6BIV - chains B and C of the 3 polymer chains in the assembly; structure by X-ray diffraction, 2.90 A resolution.

Chain B:
Molecule: HLA class II histocompatibility antigen, DR alpha chain
Organism: Homo sapiens
UniProt: P01903 (DRA_HUMAN); residues 1-181 here correspond to UniProt positions 26-206 (UniProt number = residue number + 25)
Sequence (189 residues; numbered 1 to 189; the number before each row is that of its first residue):
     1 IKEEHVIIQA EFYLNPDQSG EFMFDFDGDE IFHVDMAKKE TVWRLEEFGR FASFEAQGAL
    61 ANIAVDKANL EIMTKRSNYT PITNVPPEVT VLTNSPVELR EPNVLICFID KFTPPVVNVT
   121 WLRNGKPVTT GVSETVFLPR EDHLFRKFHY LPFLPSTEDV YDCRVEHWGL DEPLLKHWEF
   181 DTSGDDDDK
Unresolved in the structure: 1-2, 181-189
Disulfides: Cys107-Cys163
Glycans and other covalent adducts: N-acetylglucosamine (NAG) linked to Asn78, Asn118
Sequence notes: expression tag (182-189)
Swiss-Prot annotation at these positions:
  - region: Glu179 to Asp181 (Connecting peptide)
  - site: Gln9 (Self- and pathogen-derived peptide antigen), Gly49 (Self-peptide antigen), Phe51 (Self- and pathogen-derived peptide antigen), Ala52 (Self-peptide antigen), Ser53 (Self- and pathogen-derived peptide antigen), Glu55 (Pathogen-derived peptide antigen), Asn62 (Self- and pathogen-derived peptide antigen), Asn69 (Pathogen-derived peptide antigen), Arg76 (Self- and pathogen-derived peptide antigen)
  - glycosylation (N-linked (GlcNAc...) asparagine): Asn78, Asn118

Chain C:
Molecule: LL37_Cit91
Sequence (13 residues; row label = number of the first residue in the row):
     1 ETVCPRTTQQ SPE
Modified residues: Arg6 (citrulline; CIR)

How chain B and chain C interact:
Residue-residue contacts - 26 pairs, chain B then chain C:
  Gln9(B) - Pro5(C)
  Gln9(B) - Arg6(C)  hydrogen bond (side chain-backbone)
  Glu11(B) - Thr8(C)  hydrogen bond
  Phe24(B) - Val3(C)  hydrophobic
  Phe51(B) - Glu1(C)
  Ala52(B) - Glu1(C)
  Ser53(B) - Glu1(C)  hydrogen bond (backbone-backbone)
  Ser53(B) - Thr2(C)
  Ser53(B) - Val3(C)  hydrogen bond (backbone-backbone)
  Phe54(B) - Val3(C)
  Asn62(B) - Arg6(C)  hydrogen bond (side chain-backbone)
  Asn62(B) - Thr8(C)  hydrogen bond
  Val65(B) - Thr8(C)
  Val65(B) - Gln9(C)
  Val65(B) - Gln10(C)
  Asp66(B) - Thr8(C)
  Ala68(B) - Gln10(C)
  Asn69(B) - Gln9(C)  hydrogen bond (side chain-backbone)
  Asn69(B) - Gln10(C)  hydrogen bond
  Asn69(B) - Ser11(C)  hydrogen bond (side chain-backbone)
  Ile72(B) - Gln10(C)
  Ile72(B) - Ser11(C)
  Ile72(B) - Pro12(C)
  Ile72(B) - Glu13(C)
  Arg76(B) - Ser11(C)
  Arg76(B) - Pro12(C)
Other interface residues (no listed pair), chain B (17 interface residues in all): Phe22, Phe32, Met73
Other interface residues (no listed pair), chain C (13 interface residues in all): Cys4, Thr7

Overview:
Chain B and chain C form an interface of 17 and 13 residues respectively, with 9 hydrogen bonds. Among the
polar pairs are Gln9(B)-Arg6(C), Glu11(B)-Thr8(C) and Asn62(B)-Arg6(C). Covalently linked N-acetylglucosamine:
at Asn78(B) and Asn118(B).
Chain B is HLA class II histocompatibility antigen, DR alpha chain (Homo sapiens) and chain C is LL37_Cit91;
the structure, HLA-DRB1 in complex with citrullinated LL37 peptide, was determined by X-ray diffraction,
deposited together with 6BIJ, 6BIL, 6BIN, 6BIR, 6BIX, 6BIY and 6BIZ.
